9N69 - chains B and C of the 8 polymer chains in the assembly; structure by electron microscopy, 3.13 A resolution.

# Chain B (and C)
Name: AAA family ATPase
Source organism: Escherichia coli
Notes: engineered mutation(s): N-terminal MWSHPQFEK, del native fMet; chain C of this document is another copy of the same molecule, construct and numbering; everything in this record applies to it too
UniProtKB: A0AAD2V6K7 (A0AAD2V6K7_ECOLX); numbering as in UniProt (aligned over 2-544)
Sequence (552 residues; each row starts with the number of its first residue; numbers below 1 keep their minus sign (Met-7 is residue -7)):
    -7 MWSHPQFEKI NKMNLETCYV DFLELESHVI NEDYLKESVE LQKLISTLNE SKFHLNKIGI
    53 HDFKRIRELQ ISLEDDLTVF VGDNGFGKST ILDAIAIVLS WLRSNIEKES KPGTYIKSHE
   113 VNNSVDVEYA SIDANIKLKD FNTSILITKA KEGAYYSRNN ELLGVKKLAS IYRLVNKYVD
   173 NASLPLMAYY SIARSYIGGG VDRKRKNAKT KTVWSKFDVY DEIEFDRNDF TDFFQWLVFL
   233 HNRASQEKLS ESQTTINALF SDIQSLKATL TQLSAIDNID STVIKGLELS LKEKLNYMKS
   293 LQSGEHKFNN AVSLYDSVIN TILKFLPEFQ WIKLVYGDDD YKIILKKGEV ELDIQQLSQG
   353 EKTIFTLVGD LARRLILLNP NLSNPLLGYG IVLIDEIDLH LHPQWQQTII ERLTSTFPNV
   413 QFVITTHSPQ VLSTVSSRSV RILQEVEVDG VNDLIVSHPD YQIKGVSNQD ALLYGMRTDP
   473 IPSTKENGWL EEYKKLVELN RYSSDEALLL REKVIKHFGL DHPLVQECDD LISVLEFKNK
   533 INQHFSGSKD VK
Disordered / not traced: -7 to 4, 188-202, 268-272, 537-544 (chain C: 193-199, 268-271, 452-544)
Differences from the reference sequence: expression tag (-7 to 1); conflict Gly156 (Glu in A0AAD2V6K7)
Ligand contacts: ATP (adenosine-5'-triphosphate): Lys56, Arg57, Asp75, Asn76, Gly77, Phe78, Gly79, Lys80, Ser81, Thr82, His111, Val113, Asn114, Asn115, Asp387
What the authors report for this chain:
  - binding site for Retron IA msDNA: Lys100, Lys103, Lys109, Asn151, Asn152
  - mutagenesis - R195E/K196E/R197E/K198E/K201E/K203E: decreased growth
  - catalytic residues: Asp387 (proposed by the authors, not directly observed)

# Chain B / chain C interface
Residue-residue contacts - 19 pairs, chain B then chain C:
  Phe209(B) - Asp330(C)
  Phe209(B) - Asp331(C)
  Phe231(B) - Asp330(C)
  Asn234(B) - Asn234(C)
  Asn234(B) - Tyr328(C)  hydrogen bond
  Arg235(B) - Asp330(C)
  Gln238(B) - Tyr328(C)  hydrogen bond (side chain-backbone)
  Leu241(B) - Leu241(C)  hydrophobic
  Phe252(B) - Ser253(C)
  Tyr328(B) - Phe231(C)  hydrophobic
  Tyr328(B) - Asn234(C)  hydrogen bond
  Tyr328(B) - Gln238(C)
  Gly329(B) - Arg235(C)
  Asp330(B) - Arg235(C)
  Asp331(B) - Val205(C)
  Asp331(B) - Trp206(C)  hydrogen bond (side chain-backbone)
  Asp331(B) - Phe231(C)
  Asp332(B) - Thr204(C)
  Tyr333(B) - Thr204(C)
Also at the interface, not in a pair above, chain B (15 interface residues in all): Gln227, Lys240
Also at the interface, not in a pair above, chain C (18 interface residues in all): Thr202, Lys203, Ser207, Val327, Gly329, Tyr333

# In short
15 residues of chain B and 18 residues of chain C are in contact, with 4 hydrogen bonds. Polar contacts
include Asn234(B)-Tyr328(C), Gln238(B)-Tyr328(C) and Asp331(B)-Trp206(C). Ligands of chain B: ATP. From the
paper: the catalytic residue Asp387(B); R195E/K196E/R197E/K198E/K201E/K203E of chain B reduce growth.
Chain B and chain C are both AAA family ATPase (Escherichia coli); the structure, Structure of the retron IA
complex with HNH nuclease in the "down" orientation, was determined by electron microscopy (same publication
as 9N6B and 9N6C).
